Entry 5YAB (X-ray diffraction, 1.75 A resolution); this record covers chains B and C of the 4 polymer chains in the assembly.

[Chain B (and C)]
Protein: Scyllo-inositol dehydrogenase with L-glucose dehydrogenase activity
From: Paracoccus laeviglucosivorans Nakamura 2015
Notes: fragment: n72s; chain C of this document is another copy of the same molecule, construct and numbering; everything in this record applies to it too
UniProtKB: K7ZP76 (K7ZP76_9RHOB); numbering as in UniProt (aligned over 1-372)
Sequence (380 residues; each row starts with the number of its first residue):
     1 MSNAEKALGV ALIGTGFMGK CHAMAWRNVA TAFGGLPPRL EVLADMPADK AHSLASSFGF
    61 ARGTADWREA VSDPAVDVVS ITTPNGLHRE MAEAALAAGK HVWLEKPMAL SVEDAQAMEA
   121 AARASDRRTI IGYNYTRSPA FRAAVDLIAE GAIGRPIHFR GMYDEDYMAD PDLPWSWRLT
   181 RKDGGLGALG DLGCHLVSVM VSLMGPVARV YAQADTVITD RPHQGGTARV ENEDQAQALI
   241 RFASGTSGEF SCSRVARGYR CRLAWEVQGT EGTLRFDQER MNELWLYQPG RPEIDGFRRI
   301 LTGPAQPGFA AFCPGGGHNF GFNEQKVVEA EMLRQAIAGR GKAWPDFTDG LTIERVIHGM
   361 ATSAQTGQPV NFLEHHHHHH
Unresolved in the structure: 1-6, 373-380 (chain C: 1-5, 374-380)
Differences from the reference sequence: engineered mutation Ser72 (Asn in K7ZP76); expression tag (373-380)
Reported in the primary citation:
  - binding site for acetate ion: Tyr135, His318
  - mutagenesis - K106A, D191A, H195A: abolished catalytic activity
  - mutagenesis - R178A (10-fold), H318A: decreased catalytic activity on scyllo-inositol
  - mutagenesis - R178A (approximately 5-fold): increased catalytic activity on L-glucose
  - mutagenesis - H318A: abolished catalytic activity on L-glucose

[How chain B and chain C interact]
Pairs across the interface - 31 pairs, chain B then chain C:
  Leu147(B) - Glu293(C)
  Leu147(B) - Ile294(C)  hydrophobic
  Glu150(B) - Glu293(C)
  Trp285(B) - Trp285(C)  hydrophobic
  Leu286(B) - Ile294(C)  hydrophobic
  Pro292(B) - Ala305(C)
  Glu293(B) - Leu147(C)
  Glu293(B) - Glu150(C)
  Glu293(B) - Ile300(C)
  Ile294(B) - Leu286(C)  hydrophobic
  Ile294(B) - Gln288(C)
  Ile294(B) - Arg298(C)  hydrogen bond (backbone-side chain)
  Ile294(B) - Ile300(C)
  Asp295(B) - Arg299(C)
  Asp295(B) - Ile300(C)
  Gly296(B) - Arg298(C)
  Gly296(B) - Arg299(C)
  Phe297(B) - Phe297(C)
  Phe297(B) - Arg298(C)
  Phe297(B) - Arg299(C)  hydrogen bond (backbone-backbone)
  Arg298(B) - Ile294(C)  hydrogen bond (side chain-backbone)
  Arg298(B) - Gly296(C)  hydrogen bond (side chain-backbone)
  Arg298(B) - Phe297(C)
  Arg298(B) - Arg298(C)
  Arg299(B) - Asp295(C)
  Arg299(B) - Gly296(C)
  Arg299(B) - Phe297(C)  hydrogen bond (backbone-backbone)
  Ile300(B) - Glu293(C)
  Ile300(B) - Ile294(C)  hydrophobic
  Ile300(B) - Asp295(C)
  Ala305(B) - Pro292(C)
Also at the interface, not in a pair above, chain B (17 interface residues in all): Asp146, Gln288, Leu301
Also at the interface, not in a pair above, chain C (17 interface residues in all): Arg291, Leu301

[Summary]
Chain B and chain C each contribute 17 residues to their interface; the contacts include 5 hydrogen bonds.
Polar pairs include Ile294(B)-Arg298(C), Arg298(B)-Gly296(C) and Phe297(B)-Arg299(C). From the paper: a
binding site for acetate ion at Tyr135(B) and His318(B); K106A, D191A and H195A of chain B abolish catalytic
activity; 5 substitutions were tested in all.
Chain B and chain C are both Scyllo-inositol dehydrogenase with L-glucose dehydrogenase activity (Paracoccus
laeviglucosivorans Nakamura 2015); the structure, Crystal structure of scyllo-inositol dehydrogenase with
L-glucose dehydrogenase activity, was determined by X-ray diffraction, deposited together with 5YA8, 5YAP and
5YAQ.
